Entry 8K60 (electron microscopy, 3.40 A resolution); this record covers chains C and D of the 11 polymer chains in the assembly.

== Chain C ==
Name: DNA-directed RNA polymerase subunit beta
From: Streptomyces coelicolor (strain ATCC BAA-471 / A3(2) / M145)
Notes: EC 2.7.7.6
UniProt: Q9L0L0 (RPOB_STRCO); numbering as in UniProt (aligned over 1-1161)
Amino-acid sequence (1161 residues; each row starts with the number of its first residue):
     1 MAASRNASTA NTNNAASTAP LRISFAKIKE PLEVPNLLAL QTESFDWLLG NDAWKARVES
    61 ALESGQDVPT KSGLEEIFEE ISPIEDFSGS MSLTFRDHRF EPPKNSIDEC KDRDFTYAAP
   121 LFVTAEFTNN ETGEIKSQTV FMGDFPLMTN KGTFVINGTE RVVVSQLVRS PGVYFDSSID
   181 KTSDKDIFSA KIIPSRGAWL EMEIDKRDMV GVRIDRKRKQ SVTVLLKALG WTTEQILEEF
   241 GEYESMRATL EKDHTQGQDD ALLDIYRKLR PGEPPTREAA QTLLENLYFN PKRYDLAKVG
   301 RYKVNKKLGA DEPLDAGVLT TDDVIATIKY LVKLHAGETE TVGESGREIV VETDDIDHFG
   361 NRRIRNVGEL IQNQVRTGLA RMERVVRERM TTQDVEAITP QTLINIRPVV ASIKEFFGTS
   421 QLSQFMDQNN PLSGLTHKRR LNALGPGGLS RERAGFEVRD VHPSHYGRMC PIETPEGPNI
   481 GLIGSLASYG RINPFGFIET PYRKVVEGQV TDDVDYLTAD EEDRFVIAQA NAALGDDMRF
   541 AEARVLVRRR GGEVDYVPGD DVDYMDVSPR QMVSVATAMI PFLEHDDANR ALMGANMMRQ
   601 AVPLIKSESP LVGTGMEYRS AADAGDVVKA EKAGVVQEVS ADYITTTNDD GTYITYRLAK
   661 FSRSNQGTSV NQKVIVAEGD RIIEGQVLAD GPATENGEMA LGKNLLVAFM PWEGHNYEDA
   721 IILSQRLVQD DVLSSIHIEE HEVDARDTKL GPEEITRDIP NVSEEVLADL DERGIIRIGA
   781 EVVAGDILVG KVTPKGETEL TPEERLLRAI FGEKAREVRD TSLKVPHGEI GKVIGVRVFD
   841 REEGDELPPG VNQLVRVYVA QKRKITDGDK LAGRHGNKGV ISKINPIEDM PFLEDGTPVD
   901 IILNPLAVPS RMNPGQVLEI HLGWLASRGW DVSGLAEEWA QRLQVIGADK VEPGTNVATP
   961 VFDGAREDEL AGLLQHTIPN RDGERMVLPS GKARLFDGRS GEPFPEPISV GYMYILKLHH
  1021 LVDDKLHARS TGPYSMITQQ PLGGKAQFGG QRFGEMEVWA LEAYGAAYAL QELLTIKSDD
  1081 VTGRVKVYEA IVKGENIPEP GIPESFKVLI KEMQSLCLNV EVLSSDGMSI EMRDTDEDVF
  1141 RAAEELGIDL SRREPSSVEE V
Unresolved in the structure: 1-15, 1132-1161

== Chain D ==
Name: DNA-directed RNA polymerase subunit beta'
From: Streptomyces coelicolor (strain ATCC BAA-471 / A3(2) / M145)
Notes: EC 2.7.7.6
UniProt: Q8CJT1 (RPOC_STRCO); residue numbers follow UniProt; this construct covers 1-1299
Amino-acid sequence (1299 residues; numbered 1 to 1299; the number before each row is that of its first residue):
     1 MLDVNFFDEL RIGLATADDI RQWSHGEVKK PETINYRTLK PEKDGLFCEK IFGPTRDWEC
    61 YCGKYKRVRF KGIICERCGV EVTRAKVRRE RMGHIELAAP VTHIWYFKGV PSRLGYLLDL
   121 APKDLEKVIY FAAYMITFVD EERRTRDLPS LEAHVSVERQ QIEQRRDSDL EARAKKLETD
   181 LAELEAEGAK ADVRRKVREG AEREMKQLRD RAQREIDRLD EVWNRFKNLK VQDLEGDELL
   241 YRELRDRFGT YFDGSMGAAA LQKRLESFDL DEEAERLREI IRTGKGQKKT RALKRLKVVS
   301 AFLQTSNSPK GMVLDCVPVI PPDLRPMVQL DGGRFATSDL NDLYRRVINR NNRLKRLLDL
   361 GAPEIIVNNE KRMLQEAVDA LFDNGRRGRP VTGPGNRPLK SLSDMLKGKQ GRFRQNLLGK
   421 RVDYSARSVI VVGPQLKLHQ CGLPKAMALE LFKPFVMKRL VDLNHAQNIK SAKRMVERGR
   481 TVVYDVLEEV IAEHPVLLNR APTLHRLGIQ AFEPQLVEGK AIQIHPLVCT AFNADFDGDQ
   541 MAVHLPLSAE AQAEARILML SSNNILKPAD GRPVTMPTQD MVLGLFFLTT DSEGRSPKGE
   601 GRAFGSSAEA IMAFDAGDLT LQAKIDIRFP VGTIPPRGFE PPAREEGEPE WQQGDTFTLK
   661 TTLGRALFNE LLPEDYPFVD YEVGKKQLSE IVNDLAERYP KVIVAATLDN LKAAGFFWAT
   721 RSGVTVAISD IVVPDAKKEI VKGYEGQDEK VQKQYERGLI TKEERTQELI AIWTKATNEV
   781 AEAMNDNFPK TNPVSMMVNS GARGNMMQMR QIAGMRGLVS NAKNETIPRP IKASFREGLS
   841 VLEYFISTHG ARKGLADTAL RTADSGYLTR RLVDVSQDVI IREEDCGTER GLKLPIATRD
   901 ADGTLRKAED VETSVYARML AEDVVIDGKV IAPANVDLGD VLIDALVAHG VEEVKTRSIL
   961 TCESQVGTCA MCYGRSLATG KLVDIGEAVG IIAAQSIGEP GTQLTMRTFH TGGVAGDDIT
  1021 QGLPRVVELF EARTPKGVAP ISEASGRVRI EETEKTKKIV VTPDDGSDET AFPISKRARL
  1081 LVGEGDHVEV GQKLTVGATN PHDVLRILGQ RAVQVHLVGE VQKVYNSQGV SIHDKHIEII
  1141 IRQMLRRVTI IESGDAELLP GELVERTKFE TENRRVVQEG GHPASGRPQL MGITKASLAT
  1201 ESWLSAASFQ ETTRVLTDAA INAKSDSLIG LKENVIIGKL IPAGTGLSRY RNIRVEPTEE
  1261 AKAAMYSAVG YDDIDYSPFG TGSGQAVPLE DYDYGPYNQ
Unresolved in the structure: 1-6, 1266-1299
Curated features (UniProtKB/Swiss-Prot):
  - binding site (Zn(2+)): C60, C62, C75, C78, C886, C962, C969, C972
  - binding site (Mg(2+)): D535, D537, D539
Ion coordination: Zn2+ site 1: C60, C62, C75, C78; Mg2+: D535, D539; Zn2+ site 2: C962, C969, C972

== How chain C and chain D interact ==
Pairs across the interface (313):
  F456(C) with L860(D), hydrophobic
  R459(C) with R852(D), hydrogen bond (backbone-side chain)
  D460(C) with K853(D)
  V461(C) with H849(D); R852(D)
  H462(C) with F845(D)
  Y466(C) with V841(D)
  P471(C) with T848(D); R852(D), hydrogen bond (backbone-side chain)
  I472(C) with Y844(D), hydrophobic
  T474(C) with R852(D)
  I480(C) with A856(D), hydrophobic
  G481(C) with R852(D)
  Q529(C) with L842(D)
  R544(C) with R829(D)
  L546(C) with R829(D); L842(D), hydrophobic
  V554(C) with R829(D); L842(D), hydrophobic; I846(D), hydrophobic
  D555(C) with R829(D)
  Y556(C) with E749(D); R829(D)
  P569(C) with V841(D)
  L583(C) with Y844(D), hydrogen bond (backbone-side chain)
  E584(C) with F835(D); L839(D); Y844(D)
  H585(C) with F835(D); R836(D), hydrogen bond (side chain-backbone)
  D586(C) with F835(D); Y844(D), hydrogen bond (backbone-side chain)
  D587(C) with F835(D); Y844(D)
  A588(C) with Y844(D); A851(D), hydrophobic
  N589(C) with L855(D)
  A591(C) with Y844(D)
  F709(C) with T725(D)
  P711(C) with D580(D); A719(D); T720(D)
  W712(C) with T720(D)
  E713(C) with P434(D); F716(D); F717(D); T720(D), hydrogen bond (backbone-side chain)
  G714(C) with V432(D); F716(D)
  H715(C) with V432(D); P434(D); Q435(D)
  Y717(C) with V432(D); P526(D), hydrogen bond (side chain-backbone); F536(D); P577(D); Q579(D); D580(D); M581(D), hydrophobic
  E718(C) with D535(D); F536(D), hydrogen bond (backbone-backbone); Q579(D)
  D719(C) with D535(D); D537(D)
  A720(C) with V432(D), hydrophobic
  R746(C) with G332(D)
  K749(C) with L39(D)
  E765(C) with R478(D), salt bridge
  D786(C) with R478(D), salt bridge
  E799(C) with R67(D)
  H827(C) with E450(D), salt bridge
  G868(C) with V429(D)
  K870(C) with D537(D)
  K878(C) with D537(D), salt bridge
  G879(C) with F536(D); D537(D)
  V880(C) with I430(D); V431(D), hydrophobic; F536(D), hydrogen bond (backbone-backbone); D537(D); G538(D)
  I881(C) with V431(D)
  S882(C) with V432(D), hydrogen bond (side chain-backbone)
  N904(C) with D580(D)
  P905(C) with V724(D)
  L906(C) with Q579(D); D580(D); L583(D), hydrophobic; M797(D), hydrophobic; R803(D)
  P909(C) with M797(D), hydrophobic; I812(D)
  S910(C) with R803(D); Q808(D), hydrogen bond
  R911(C) with R803(D)
  M912(C) with Q808(D); Q811(D); I812(D), hydrophobic
  V917(C) with V726(D); A727(D), hydrophobic
  L918(C) with I728(D), hydrophobic
  H921(C) with A727(D); I728(D), hydrogen bond (side chain-backbone)
  F962(C) with Y844(D), hydrophobic
  E967(C) with R836(D); E837(D); G838(D)
  S990(C) with A727(D); S729(D), hydrogen bond
  K992(C) with T725(D), hydrogen bond; A727(D); D730(D), salt bridge
  D997(C) with R721(D), salt bridge
  S1000(C) with R721(D), hydrogen bond
  F1004(C) with T720(D)
  P1005(C) with R595(D); R721(D)
  E1006(C) with R595(D), salt bridge; S722(D); G723(D)
  P1007(C) with T725(D)
  I1008(C) with T725(D)
  S1009(C) with T725(D); V726(D)
  V1022(C) with V429(D), hydrophobic; K520(D)
  D1023(C) with K520(D), salt bridge
  K1025(C) with R427(D); V429(D); Q540(D)
  L1026(C) with R427(D); S428(D); M447(D), hydrophobic; K520(D)
  H1027(C) with A426(D); R427(D), hydrogen bond (backbone-backbone)
  A1028(C) with S425(D); A426(D), hydrophobic; M447(D); E450(D)
  R1029(C) with D423(D), salt bridge; Y424(D), hydrogen bond (backbone-backbone); S425(D), hydrogen bond (backbone-backbone); E450(D); L451(D)
  S1030(C) with D423(D); Y424(D), hydrogen bond (backbone-backbone); E450(D), hydrogen bond (backbone-side chain); P454(D)
  T1031(C) with D423(D)
  Y1034(C) with D423(D), hydrogen bond
  M1036(C) with R89(D), hydrogen bond (backbone-side chain); V328(D), hydrophobic
  I1037(C) with R89(D), hydrogen bond (backbone-side chain); L324(D); R412(D)
  Q1039(C) with R89(D)
  Q1040(C) with N416(D), hydrogen bond; K420(D)
  P1041(C) with R421(D); D423(D)
  G1043(C) with R421(D)
  F1048(C) with E450(D)
  G1050(C) with R421(D), hydrogen bond (backbone-side chain); V422(D); S425(D)
  Q1051(C) with R421(D); V422(D), hydrogen bond (backbone-backbone); S425(D), hydrogen bond (backbone-side chain); A426(D); R427(D), hydrogen bond
  R1052(C) with R414(D); Q415(D); G419(D), hydrogen bond (side chain-backbone); K420(D)
  F1053(C) with G419(D); K420(D), hydrogen bond (backbone-backbone); H544(D)
  G1054(C) with G419(D)
  E1055(C) with R414(D), salt bridge; L418(D); R870(D), salt bridge
  M1056(C) with P502(D); T503(D)
  E1057(C) with N499(D), hydrogen bond; A501(D); T503(D); I509(D)
  V1058(C) with L418(D)
  W1059(C) with R870(D); V873(D); I991(D); Q995(D)
  A1060(C) with R506(D); I509(D), hydrophobic; Q995(D)
  L1061(C) with I509(D), hydrophobic
  E1062(C) with A988(D); I991(D); L1231(D); V1235(D); I1241(D)
  A1063(C) with R506(D), hydrogen bond (backbone-side chain); I992(D), hydrophobic; Q995(D)
  Y1064(C) with R506(D), hydrogen bond (side chain-backbone); I509(D), hydrogen bond (side chain-backbone); Q510(D); L558(D); M559(D), hydrophobic; N564(D)
  G1065(C) with A1243(D); G1244(D); T1245(D), hydrogen bond (backbone-backbone)
  A1066(C) with E554(D); M559(D), hydrophobic
  A1067(C) with E554(D), hydrogen bond (backbone-side chain); L1240(D); I1241(D), hydrophobic; T1245(D), hydrogen bond (backbone-side chain); G1246(D)
  Y1068(C) with E550(D); E554(D), hydrogen bond (backbone-side chain); L1240(D), hydrophobic; T1245(D); R1251(D)
  A1069(C) with A551(D), hydrophobic; E554(D), hydrogen bond (backbone-side chain)
  L1070(C) with V1235(D), hydrophobic
  Q1071(C) with G1238(D), hydrogen bond (side chain-backbone); L1240(D)
  E1072(C) with P546(D); L547(D), hydrogen bond (side chain-backbone); S548(D), hydrogen bond; A551(D)
  L1073(C) with V422(D)
  L1074(C) with K420(D), hydrogen bond (backbone-side chain); V1235(D), hydrophobic
  T1075(C) with G1238(D)
  K1077(C) with V422(D); D423(D), hydrogen bond (backbone-backbone); L545(D), hydrogen bond (side chain-backbone); P546(D)
  S1078(C) with K420(D); R421(D), hydrogen bond (side chain-backbone)
  D1079(C) with K420(D), salt bridge
  Y1088(C) with Y424(D); P454(D), hydrophobic; M457(D)
  I1091(C) with P454(D), hydrophobic; L547(D), hydrophobic
  V1092(C) with K458(D); I469(D), hydrophobic
  I1097(C) with S548(D)
  I1102(C) with F7(D), hydrophobic
  P1103(C) with K420(D); I1236(D); I1237(D)
  E1104(C) with R89(D)
  S1105(C) with N416(D), hydrogen bond (side chain-backbone); L417(D)
  F1106(C) with F7(D), hydrophobic; L417(D)
  L1109(C) with L406(D), hydrophobic; F413(D), hydrophobic; L417(D), hydrophobic
  K1111(C) with E90(D); M92(D); I320(D); L324(D)
  E1112(C) with I320(D); M405(D); R412(D), salt bridge
  M1113(C) with L406(D), hydrophobic; W1203(D), hydrophobic; L1216(D), hydrophobic
  Q1114(C) with W23(D); M92(D)
  S1115(C) with I320(D); Y344(D), hydrogen bond; F382(D); L402(D)
  L1116(C) with H103(D), hydrogen bond (backbone-side chain); W105(D), hydrophobic
  C1117(C) with A15(D), hydrogen bond (backbone-backbone); I20(D), hydrophobic; L314(D), hydrophobic; P318(D); F382(D), hydrophobic
  L1118(C) with G13(D); W105(D), hydrophobic; Y106(D)
  N1119(C) with R11(D); G13(D), hydrogen bond (backbone-backbone); L14(D), hydrogen bond (side chain-backbone); A15(D); D19(D); W23(D)
  V1120(C) with R11(D)
  E1121(C) with E9(D); L10(D); R11(D), hydrogen bond (backbone-backbone)
  V1122(C) with F7(D), hydrophobic; E9(D); L10(D), hydrophobic
  L1123(C) with F7(D); D8(D), hydrogen bond (backbone-backbone); E9(D), hydrogen bond (backbone-backbone); R11(D)
  S1124(C) with D8(D)
  S1125(C) with D8(D), hydrogen bond (backbone-side chain)
  S1129(C) with F7(D), hydrogen bond (side chain-backbone)
  I1130(C) with F7(D)
Also at the interface, not in a pair above, chain C (163 interface residues in all): P463, C470, E473, M572, L592, M710, V766, D867, V908, P914, R966, T1038, L1042, G1044, R1084, V1087, G1094, V1108, E1131
Also at the interface, not in a pair above, chain D (171 interface residues in all): I12, E59, P321, P326, S403, A446, K453, F455, L507, A521, C529, A542, Q752, A802, G804, S840, G866, T869, A1220, K1239

== Overview ==
163 residues of chain C and 171 residues of chain D are in contact; the contacts include 57 hydrogen bonds and
13 salt bridges. Polar pairs include E765(C)-R478(D), D786(C)-R478(D) and H827(C)-E450(D). From UniProt: 8
Zn2+-binding residues and 3 Mg2+-binding residues on chain D.
Here chain C is DNA-directed RNA polymerase subunit beta and chain D is DNA-directed RNA polymerase subunit
beta', both from Streptomyces coelicolor (strain ATCC BAA-471 / A3(2) / M145). Entry 8K60 (Cryo-EM structure
of Streptomyces coelicolor transcription initiation complex with the global transcription factor AfsR) was
determined by electron microscopy.
